PDB entry 1EQQ | X-ray diffraction, 3.20 A resolution | chains C and D of the 6 polymer chains in the assembly

== Chain C ==
Molecule: Single stranded DNA binding protein
Organism: Escherichia coli
UniProtKB: P02339 (SSB_ECOLI); residues 401-577 here correspond to UniProt positions 1-177 (UniProt number = residue number - 400)
Chain sequence (178 residues; row label = number of the first residue in the row):
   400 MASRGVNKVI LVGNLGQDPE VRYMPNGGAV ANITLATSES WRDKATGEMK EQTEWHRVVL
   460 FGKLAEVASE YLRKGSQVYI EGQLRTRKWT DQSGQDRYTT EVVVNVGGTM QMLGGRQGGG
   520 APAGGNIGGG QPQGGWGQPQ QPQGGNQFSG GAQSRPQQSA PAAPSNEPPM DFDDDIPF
Not modelled in the structure: 400, 515-577

== Chain D ==
Molecule: Single stranded DNA binding protein
Organism: Escherichia coli
UniProtKB: P02339 (SSB_ECOLI); residues 601-777 here correspond to UniProt positions 1-177 (UniProt number = residue number - 600)
Chain sequence (178 residues; numbered 600 to 777; the number before each row is that of its first residue):
   600 MASRGVNKVI LVGNLGQDPE VRYMPNGGAV ANITLATSES WRDKATGEMK EQTEWHRVVL
   660 FGKLAEVASE YLRKGSQVYI EGQLRTRKWT DQSGQDRYTT EVVVNVGGTM QMLGGRQGGG
   720 APAGGNIGGG QPQGGWGQPQ QPQGGNQFSG GAQSRPQQSA PAAPSNEPPM DFDDDIPF
Not modelled in the structure: 600, 717-777

== How chain C and chain D interact ==
Residue-residue contacts - 51 pairs, chain C then chain D:
  S402(C) - S637(D)
  S402(C) - E650(D)
  R403(C) - A635(D)
  R403(C) - T636(D)
  R403(C) - S637(D)  hydrogen bond (backbone-backbone)
  R403(C) - S639(D)  hydrogen bond
  G404(C) - V611(D)
  V405(C) - I609(D)
  V405(C) - L610(D)
  V405(C) - V611(D)  hydrogen bond (backbone-backbone)
  V405(C) - T636(D)
  N406(C) - I609(D)
  N406(C) - L610(D)
  N406(C) - T636(D)
  N406(C) - H655(D)  hydrogen bond
  K407(C) - V608(D)
  K407(C) - I609(D)  hydrogen bond (backbone-backbone)
  K407(C) - L610(D)
  V408(C) - K607(D)
  V408(C) - L683(D)  hydrophobic
  I409(C) - V605(D)
  I409(C) - K607(D)  hydrogen bond (backbone-backbone)
  L410(C) - V605(D)
  L410(C) - N606(D)
  L410(C) - K607(D)
  V411(C) - G604(D)
  V411(C) - V605(D)  hydrogen bond (backbone-backbone)
  N413(C) - A601(D)
  T436(C) - R603(D)
  T436(C) - V605(D)
  T436(C) - N606(D)
  S437(C) - S602(D)
  S437(C) - R603(D)  hydrogen bond (backbone-backbone)
  E438(C) - Q682(D)  hydrogen bond
  E453(C) - L683(D)
  E453(C) - R684(D)
  E453(C) - T685(D)  hydrogen bond (side chain-backbone)
  H455(C) - N606(D)  hydrogen bond
  H455(C) - L683(D)
  Q476(C) - A601(D)  hydrogen bond (side chain-backbone)
  Q482(C) - E638(D)  hydrogen bond
  L483(C) - V608(D)  hydrophobic
  L483(C) - E653(D)
  L483(C) - H655(D)
  L483(C) - L683(D)  hydrophobic
  L483(C) - E700(D)
  R484(C) - E653(D)
  T485(C) - E653(D)  hydrogen bond (backbone-side chain)
  D495(C) - D695(D)
  T498(C) - T698(D)
  E500(C) - L683(D)
Other interface residues (no listed pair), chain C (25 interface residues in all): R496
Other interface residues (no listed pair), chain D (28 interface residues in all): W654, R696

== Overview ==
25 residues of chain C and 28 residues of chain D are in contact; the contacts include 14 hydrogen bonds.
Among the polar pairs are R403(C)-S639(D), N406(C)-H655(D) and E438(C)-Q682(D).
Chain C and chain D are both Single stranded DNA binding protein (Escherichia coli); the structure, Single
stranded DNA binding protein and ssdna complex, was determined by X-ray diffraction, deposited together with
1QVC.
